PDB entry 9L0E | electron microscopy, 3.60 A resolution | chains A and B of the 12 polymer chains in the assembly

Chain A (and B):
Protein: stopper protein
From: Escherichia phage T1
Notes: chain B of this document is another copy of the same molecule, construct and numbering; everything in this record applies to it too
Reference sequence: Q6XQD0 (Q6XQD0_BPT1); numbering as in UniProt (aligned over 1-123)
Chain sequence (123 residues; numbered 1 to 123; the number before each row is that of its first residue):
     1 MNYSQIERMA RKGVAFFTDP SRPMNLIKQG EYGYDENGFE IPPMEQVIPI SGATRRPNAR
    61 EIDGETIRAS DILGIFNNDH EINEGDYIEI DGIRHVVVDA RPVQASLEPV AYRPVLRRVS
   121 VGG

Interface between chain A and chain B:
Pairs across the interface (15; chain A residue first):
  Met1(A) - Phe16(B)  hydrophobic
  Tyr3(A) - Phe17(B)  hydrogen bond (side chain-backbone)
  Glu84(A) - Arg68(B)
  Glu84(A) - Ala69(B)
  Gly85(A) - Arg68(B)
  Asp99(A) - Ala59(B)
  Arg101(A) - Pro57(B)
  Pro102(A) - Pro57(B)
  Gln104(A) - Arg22(B)
  Gln104(A) - Thr54(B)
  Gln104(A) - Pro57(B)
  Ala105(A) - Asp19(B)
  Ser106(A) - Asp19(B)
  Leu107(A) - Asp19(B)  hydrogen bond (backbone-side chain)
  Leu107(A) - Asp91(B)
Interface residues without a listed pair, chain B (14 interface residues in all): Thr18, Ser21, Arg55, Ser70

Summary:
11 residues of chain A and 14 residues of chain B are in contact; the contacts include 2 hydrogen bonds. Among
the polar pairs are Tyr3(A)-Phe17(B) and Leu107(A)-Asp19(B).
Both chains are stopper protein (Escherichia phage T1). Entry 9L0E (Cryo-EM structure of bacteriophage T1
stopper-tail terminator) was determined by electron microscopy, deposited together with 9KZJ, 9L01, 9L0F and
9L9P.
